7PDT - chains A and U of the 4 polymer chains in the assembly; structure by X-ray diffraction, 3.30 A resolution.

Chain A:
Name: Retinoic acid receptor RXR-alpha
Organism: Mus musculus
UniProt: P28700 (RXRA_MOUSE); residue numbers follow UniProt; this construct covers 227-467
Amino-acid sequence (245 residues; row label = number of the first residue in the row):
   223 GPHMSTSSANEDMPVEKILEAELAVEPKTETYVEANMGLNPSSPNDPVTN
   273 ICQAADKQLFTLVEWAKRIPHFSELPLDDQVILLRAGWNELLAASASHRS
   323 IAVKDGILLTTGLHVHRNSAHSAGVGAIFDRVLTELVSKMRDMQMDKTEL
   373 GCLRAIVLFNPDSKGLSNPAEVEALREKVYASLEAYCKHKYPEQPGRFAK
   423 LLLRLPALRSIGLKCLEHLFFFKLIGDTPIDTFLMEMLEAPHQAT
Unresolved in the structure: 223-233, 249-267, 462-467
Sequence notes: expression tag (223-226); engineered mutation Ala-315 (Ile in P28700), Ala-318 (Phe in P28700), Thr-332 (Ala in P28700)
Small-molecule neighbours: bms649 (BM6; 4-[2-(5,5,8,8-tetramethyl-5,6,7,8-tetrahydro-naphthalen-2-yl)-[1,3]dioxolan-2-yl]-benzoic acid): Val-270, Ile-273, Ala-276, Ala-277, Gln-280, Trp-310, Asn-311, Leu-314, Ala-315, Ala-318, Arg-321, Ile-329, Leu-331, Thr-332, Val-347, Ile-350, Phe-351, Val-354, Cys-437, His-440, Leu-441, Phe-444
From the paper describing this entry:
  - mutagenesis - I315A/F318A/A332T: unchanged binding to bms649

Chain U:
Name: Nuclear receptor coactivator 2
UniProt: Q15596 (NCOA2_HUMAN); residues 250-262 here correspond to UniProt positions 686-698 (UniProt number = residue number + 436)
Amino-acid sequence (13 residues; each row starts with the number of its first residue):
   250 KHKILHRLLQDSS
Unresolved in the structure: 261-262

Chain A / chain U interface:
Residue-residue contacts - 21 pairs, chain A then chain U:
  Phe-282(A) with Leu-257(U), hydrophobic
  Val-285(A) with Leu-254(U), hydrophobic; Leu-257(U)
  Lys-289(A) with Leu-257(U), hydrogen bond (side chain-backbone); Leu-258(U), hydrogen bond (side chain-backbone); Asp-260(U), salt bridge
  Leu-299(A) with His-255(U); Leu-258(U), hydrophobic
  Asp-300(A) with His-255(U), salt bridge
  Gln-302(A) with Leu-258(U)
  Val-303(A) with His-251(U); Leu-254(U), hydrophobic; His-255(U); Leu-258(U), hydrophobic
  Arg-307(A) with His-251(U), hydrogen bond
  Phe-455(A) with Ile-253(U), hydrophobic; Leu-257(U), hydrophobic
  Glu-458(A) with His-251(U); Lys-252(U); Ile-253(U), hydrogen bond (side chain-backbone); Leu-254(U), hydrogen bond (side chain-backbone)
Other interface residues (no listed pair), chain A (13 interface residues in all): Phe-294, Leu-306, Met-459
Other interface residues (no listed pair), chain U (9 interface residues in all): Gln-259

Overview:
Chain A and chain U form an interface of 13 and 9 residues respectively, with 5 hydrogen bonds and 2 salt
bridges. Among the polar pairs are Lys-289(A)/Asp-260(U), Asp-300(A)/His-255(U) and Lys-289(A)/Leu-257(U).
Chain A binds bms649. The paper reports that I315A/F318A/A332T of chain A leave binding to bms649 unchanged.
Chain A is Retinoic acid receptor RXR-alpha (Mus musculus) and chain U is Nuclear receptor coactivator 2; the
structure, Crystal structure of a mutated form of RXRalpha ligand binding domain in complex with BMS649 and
..., was determined by X-ray diffraction, deposited together with 7QAA and 7PDQ.
